6OB7 - chain A; structure by X-ray diffraction, 2.30 A resolution.

[Chain A]
Molecule: Equilibrative nucleoside transporter 1
Source organism: Homo sapiens
UniProt: Q99808 (S29A1_HUMAN), isoform Q99808-1; residue numbers follow UniProt; this construct covers 2-240, 273-456
Sequence (442 residues; each row starts with the number of its first residue; note: 32 numbers in that range are skipped by the numbering (no residue carries them; nothing is unmodelled there); numbering starts at 0):
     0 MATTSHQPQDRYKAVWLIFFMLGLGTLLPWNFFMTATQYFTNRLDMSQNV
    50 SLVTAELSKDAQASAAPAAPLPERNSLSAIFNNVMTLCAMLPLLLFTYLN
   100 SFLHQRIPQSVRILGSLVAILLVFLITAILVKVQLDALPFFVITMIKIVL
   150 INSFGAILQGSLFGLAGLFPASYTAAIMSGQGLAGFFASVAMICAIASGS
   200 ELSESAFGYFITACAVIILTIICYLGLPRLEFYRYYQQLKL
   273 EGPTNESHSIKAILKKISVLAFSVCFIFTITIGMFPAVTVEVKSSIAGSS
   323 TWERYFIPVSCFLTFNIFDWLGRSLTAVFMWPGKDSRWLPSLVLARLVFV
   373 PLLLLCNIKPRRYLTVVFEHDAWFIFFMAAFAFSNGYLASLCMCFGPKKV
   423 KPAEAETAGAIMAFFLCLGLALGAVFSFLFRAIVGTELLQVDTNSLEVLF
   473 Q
Disordered / not traced: 0-6, 49-73, 273-280, 453-473
Construct notes: expression tag (0-1, 457-473); engineered mutation Phe168 (Leu in Q99808), Ala175 (Pro in Q99808), Lys288 (Asn in Q99808)
Ligand contacts: 8DZ ((1,4-diazepane-1,4-diyl)di(propane-3,1-diyl) bis(3,4,5-trimethoxybenzoate)): Leu26, Trp29, Asn30, Met33, Thr34, Thr36, Asn81, Met84, Thr85, Met89, Leu92, Asn151, Gln158, Gln180, Gly184, Ala187, Ser188, Met191, Phe300, Ile304, Phe307, Pro308, Phe334, Asn338, Arg345, Leu438, Leu442
Curated features (UniProtKB/Swiss-Prot):
  - site: Asn277 (Not glycosylated), Cys414 (Essential for nucleobase transport)
  - glycosylation: Asn48 (N-linked (GlcNAc...) asparagine)
  - natural variant: Ile216 (I216T: Decreased inosine transport), Ala293 (A293T: In a colorectal cancer sample), Ile455 (I455V: In a colorectal cancer sample)
  - mutagenesis: Met33 (M33I: No effect on the transport activity for adenosine), Asn48 (N48Q: Glycosylation-defective), Cys87 (C87S: Loss of nucleobase transport; when associated with S-193; S-213; S-222; S-297; S-333; S-378; S-414; S-416 and S-439. No change in nucleobase transport; when associated with S-193; S-213; S-222 ...), Leu92 (L92P: Resistance to nitrobenzylmercaptopurine riboside (NBMPR) and dilazep but not dipyridamole; L92Q: Increase in the transport capacity and decrease in affinity for inosine ...), Gly154 (G154S: Decreased affinity for cytidine and adenosine but not uridine ...), Gly179 (G179L: Reduction of the transport activity for adenosine), Cys193 (C193S: Loss of nucleobase transport; when associated with S-87; S-213; S-222; S-297; S-333; S-378; S-414; S-416 and S-439. No change in nucleobase transport; when associated with S-87; S-213; S-222 ...), Phe209 (F209A: Reduction of the transport activity for adenosine), Cys213 (C213S: Loss of nucleobase transport; when associated with S-87; S-193; S-222; S-297; S-333; S-378; S-414; S-416 and S-439. No change in nucleobase transport; when associated with S-87; S-193; S-222 ...), Cys222 (C222S: Loss of nucleobase transport; when associated with S-87; S-193; S-213; S-297; S-333; S-378; S-414; S-416 and S-439. No change in nucleobase transport; when associated with S-87; S-193; S-213 ...), Asn277 (N277Q: No effect on glycosylation), Cys297 (C297S: Loss of nucleobase transport; when associated with S-87; S-193; S-213; S-222; S-333; S-378; S-414; S-416 and S-439. No change in nucleobase transport; when associated with S-87; S-193; S-213 ...), 12 further mutagenesis entries in UniProt
What the authors report for this chain:
  - contacts within the chain: Arg111-Glu428
  - binding site for 8DZ: Trp29, Met33, Gln158, Phe307, Phe334, Asn338
  - mutagenesis - M33I (3-fold), F307A (90-fold): decreased binding to 8DZ
  - mutagenesis - F307Y (4-fold): increased binding to 8DZ
  - mutagenesis - L168F, P175A, N288K: increased stability
  - specificity-determining residues: Gly154 (citing earlier work)

[In short]
Bound to chain A: compound 8DZ. Curated annotation (UniProt) lists 26 mutagenesis sites. The paper reports a
binding site for 8DZ at Trp29, Met33 and Gln158 among others; L168F, P175A and N288K increase stability; 6
substitutions were tested in all.
Chain A is Equilibrative nucleoside transporter 1 (Homo sapiens); the structure, Human equilibrative
nucleoside transporter-1, dilazep bound, was determined by X-ray diffraction (same publication as 6OB6).
